5M4L - chains A and B; structure by X-ray diffraction, 1.49 A resolution.

# Chain A (and B)
Protein: Xaa-Pro dipeptidase
From: Homo sapiens
Notes: EC 3.4.13.9; chain B of this document is another copy of the same molecule, construct and numbering; everything in this record applies to it too
UniProt: P12955 (PEPD_HUMAN); residues 6-489 here = UniProt positions 6-489
Amino-acid sequence (484 residues; numbered 6 to 489; the number before each row is that of its first residue):
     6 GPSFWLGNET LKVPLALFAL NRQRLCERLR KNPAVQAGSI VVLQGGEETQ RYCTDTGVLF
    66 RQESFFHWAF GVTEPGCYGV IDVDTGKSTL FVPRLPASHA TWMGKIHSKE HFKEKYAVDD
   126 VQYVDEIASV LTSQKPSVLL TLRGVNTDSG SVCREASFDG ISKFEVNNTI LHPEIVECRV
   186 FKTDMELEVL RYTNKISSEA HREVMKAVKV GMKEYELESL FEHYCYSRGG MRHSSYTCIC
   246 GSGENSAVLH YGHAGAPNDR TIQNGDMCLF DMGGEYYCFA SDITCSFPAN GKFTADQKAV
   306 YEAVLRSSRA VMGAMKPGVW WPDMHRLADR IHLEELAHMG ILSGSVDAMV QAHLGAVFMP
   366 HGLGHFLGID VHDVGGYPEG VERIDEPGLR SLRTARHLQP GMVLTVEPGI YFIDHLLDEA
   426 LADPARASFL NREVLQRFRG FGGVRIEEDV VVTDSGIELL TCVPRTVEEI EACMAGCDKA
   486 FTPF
Disulfide bonds: Cys482 forms a disulfide with the same residue of a neighbouring copy of this chain
Metal / ion sites: Mg2+ site 1: Asp276, Asp287, Glu452 (together with hydroxide ion); Mg2+ site 2: Asp287, Glu412, Glu452 (together with hydroxide ion, leucine)
Ligand contacts:
  - leucine / proline: Tyr241, Ile244, Leu254, His255, Asp276, Asp287, His366, His370, Val376, His377, Arg398, Glu412, Arg450, Glu452
  - hydroxide ion: Tyr241, Asp276, Asp287, Thr289, Glu412, Arg450, Glu452
UniProt features mapped onto this chain:
  - binding site (a dipeptide): His255, Asp287, His377, Arg398
  - binding site (Mn(2+)): Asp276, Asp287, His370, Glu412, Glu452
  - modified residue: Ser167 (Phosphoserine)
  - natural variant: Arg184 (R184Q: In PD), Asp276 (D276N: In PD), Gly278 (G278D: In PD), Gly448 (G448R: In PD), Glu452 (deletion: In PD)

# How chain A and chain B interact
Residue-residue contacts - 118 pairs, chain A then chain B:
  Leu11(A) - Lys218(B)
  Leu11(A) - Tyr220(B)  hydrogen bond (backbone-side chain)
  Leu11(A) - Asp264(B)
  Gly12(A) - Lys218(B)
  Asn13(A) - Lys218(B)
  Asn13(A) - Glu221(B)  hydrogen bond
  Thr15(A) - Tyr220(B)
  Gly51(A) - Tyr57(B)
  Arg56(A) - Arg66(B)
  Arg56(A) - Ser239(B)  hydrogen bond (side chain-backbone)
  Arg56(A) - Glu280(B)  salt bridge
  Tyr57(A) - Gly51(B)
  Tyr57(A) - Phe65(B)
  Tyr57(A) - Arg66(B)  hydrogen bond (side chain-backbone)
  Tyr57(A) - Gln67(B)
  Tyr57(A) - Glu68(B)
  Cys58(A) - Asn151(B)
  Cys58(A) - Ser154(B)  hydrogen bond (backbone-side chain)
  Cys58(A) - Ser156(B)
  Cys58(A) - Cys158(B)  hydrophobic
  Thr59(A) - Asn151(B)
  Thr59(A) - Ser154(B)
  Thr59(A) - Asp375(B)
  Asp60(A) - Asp153(B)
  Asp60(A) - Ser154(B)
  Asp60(A) - His377(B)  salt bridge
  Asp60(A) - Arg398(B)  salt bridge
  Thr61(A) - Ser240(B)
  Phe65(A) - Tyr57(B)
  Phe65(A) - Ala259(B)
  Arg66(A) - Arg56(B)
  Arg66(A) - Tyr57(B)  hydrogen bond (backbone-side chain)
  Gln67(A) - Tyr57(B)
  Glu68(A) - Tyr57(B)
  Thr78(A) - Ala259(B)
  Ala105(A) - His420(B)
  Thr106(A) - Ala252(B)
  Thr106(A) - Val253(B)
  Thr106(A) - Leu254(B)  hydrogen bond (backbone-backbone)
  Thr106(A) - Pro365(B)
  Thr106(A) - His420(B)  hydrogen bond
  Trp107(A) - Val253(B)
  Trp107(A) - Leu254(B)
  Trp107(A) - His255(B)  hydrogen bond (backbone-backbone)
  Trp107(A) - Tyr256(B)
  Trp107(A) - His366(B)
  Met108(A) - Val253(B)
  Met108(A) - His258(B)  hydrogen bond (backbone-side chain)
  Gly109(A) - Val253(B)
  Asn151(A) - Cys58(B)
  Asn151(A) - Thr59(B)
  Asp153(A) - Asp60(B)
  Ser154(A) - Cys58(B)  hydrogen bond (side chain-backbone)
  Ser154(A) - Thr59(B)
  Ser154(A) - Asp60(B)
  Ser156(A) - Cys58(B)
  Cys158(A) - Cys58(B)  hydrophobic
  Glu208(A) - Phe489(B)
  Lys218(A) - Leu11(B)
  Lys218(A) - Gly12(B)
  Lys218(A) - Asn13(B)
  Tyr220(A) - Leu11(B)  hydrogen bond (side chain-backbone)
  Tyr220(A) - Thr15(B)
  Tyr220(A) - Tyr231(B)
  Glu221(A) - Asn13(B)  hydrogen bond
  Glu221(A) - Ser232(B)
  Glu223(A) - Tyr231(B)  hydrogen bond
  Glu223(A) - Arg237(B)  salt bridge
  Ser224(A) - His228(B)  hydrogen bond
  Ser224(A) - Tyr231(B)
  Ser224(A) - Ser232(B)
  Leu225(A) - His228(B)
  Leu225(A) - Phe489(B)  hydrophobic
  His228(A) - Ser224(B)  hydrogen bond
  His228(A) - Leu225(B)
  His228(A) - His228(B)
  His228(A) - Pro488(B)
  His228(A) - Phe489(B)
  Tyr229(A) - Phe489(B)  hydrophobic
  Tyr231(A) - Tyr220(B)
  Tyr231(A) - Glu223(B)  hydrogen bond
  Tyr231(A) - Ser224(B)
  Ser232(A) - Glu221(B)
  Ser232(A) - Ser224(B)
  Arg233(A) - Phe489(B)
  Arg237(A) - Glu223(B)  salt bridge
  Arg237(A) - Thr242(B)
  Arg237(A) - Gly257(B)  hydrogen bond (side chain-backbone)
  Arg237(A) - Pro262(B)
  Arg237(A) - Asn263(B)
  Ser239(A) - Arg56(B)  hydrogen bond (backbone-side chain)
  Ser240(A) - Thr61(B)
  Thr242(A) - Arg237(B)
  Ala252(A) - Thr106(B)
  Val253(A) - Thr106(B)
  Val253(A) - Trp107(B)
  Val253(A) - Met108(B)
  Val253(A) - Gly109(B)
  Leu254(A) - Thr106(B)  hydrogen bond (backbone-backbone)
  Leu254(A) - Trp107(B)
  His255(A) - Trp107(B)  hydrogen bond (backbone-backbone)
  Tyr256(A) - Trp107(B)
  Gly257(A) - Arg237(B)  hydrogen bond (backbone-side chain)
  His258(A) - Met108(B)  hydrogen bond (side chain-backbone)
  Ala259(A) - Phe65(B)
  Ala259(A) - Thr78(B)
  Ala261(A) - Met108(B)
  Pro262(A) - Arg237(B)
  Asn263(A) - Arg237(B)
  Asp264(A) - Leu11(B)
  Glu280(A) - Arg56(B)  salt bridge
  Pro365(A) - Thr106(B)
  His366(A) - Trp107(B)
  Asp375(A) - Thr59(B)
  His377(A) - Asp60(B)  salt bridge
  Arg398(A) - Asp60(B)  salt bridge
  His420(A) - Ala105(B)
  His420(A) - Thr106(B)  hydrogen bond
Interface residues without a listed pair, chain A (75 interface residues in all): Gln55, Gly62, Leu64, Ala102, Val157, Gly216, Glu227, Gly235, His238, Cys243, Val376, Ser396, Ile418, Leu421
Interface residues without a listed pair, chain B (75 interface residues in all): Gln55, Gly62, Leu64, Ala102, Val157, Gly216, Glu227, Gly235, His238, Tyr241, Cys243, Ala261, Val376, Ser396, Ile418, Leu421

# In short
Chain A and chain B each contribute 75 residues to their interface; the contacts include 24 hydrogen bonds and
8 salt bridges. Polar contacts include Arg56(A)-Glu280(B), Asp60(A)-His377(B) and Asp60(A)-Arg398(B). Chain A
binds hydroxide ion and leucine / proline.
Both chains are Xaa-Pro dipeptidase (Homo sapiens). Entry 5M4L (Crystal Structure of Wild-Type Human Prolidase
with Mg ions and LeuPro ligand) was determined by X-ray diffraction together with 5M4G, 5M4J and 5M4Q from the
same study.
